1N86 - chains B and C of the 10 polymer chains in the assembly; structure by X-ray diffraction, 3.20 A resolution.

# Chain B
Name: Fibrin beta chain
Organism: Homo sapiens
Notes: fragment: double-d beta chain
UniProt: P02675 (FIBB_HUMAN); residues 134-461 here correspond to UniProt positions 164-491 (UniProt number = residue number + 30)
Sequence (328 residues; row label = number of the first residue in the row):
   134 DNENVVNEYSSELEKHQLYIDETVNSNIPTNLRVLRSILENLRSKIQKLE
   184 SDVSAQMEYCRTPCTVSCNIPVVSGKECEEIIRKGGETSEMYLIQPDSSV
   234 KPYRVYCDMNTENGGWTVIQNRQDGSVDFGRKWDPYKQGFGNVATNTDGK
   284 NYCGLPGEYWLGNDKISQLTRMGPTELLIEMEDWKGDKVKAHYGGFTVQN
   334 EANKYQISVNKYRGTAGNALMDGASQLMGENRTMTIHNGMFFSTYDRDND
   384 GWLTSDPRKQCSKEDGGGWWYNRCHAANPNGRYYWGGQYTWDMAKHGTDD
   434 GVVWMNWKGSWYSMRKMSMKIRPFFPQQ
Disordered / not traced: 134-150, 458-461
Disulfide bonds: Cys-201/Cys-286, Cys-211/Cys-240, Cys-394/Cys-407
Bound ions: Ca2+: Asp-381, Asp-383, Trp-385
Small-molecule neighbours: 2-acetamido-2-deoxy-alpha-D-glucopyranose (NDG): Gln-359, Leu-360, Met-361, Asn-364
Swiss-Prot annotation at these positions:
  - glycosylation: Asn-364 (N-linked (GlcNAc...) asparagine)

# Chain C
Name: Fibrin gamma chain
Organism: Homo sapiens
Notes: fragment: double-d gamma chain
Sequence (324 residues; row label = number of the first residue in the row):
    88 KMLEEIMKYEASILTHDSSIRYLQEIYNSNNQKIVNLKEKVAQLEAQCQE
   138 PCKDTVQIHDITGKDCQDIANKGAKQSGLYFIKPLKANQQFLVYCEIDGS
   188 GNGWTVFQKRLDGSVDFKKNWIQYKEGFGHLSPTGTTEFWLGNEKIHLIS
   238 TQSAIPYALRVELEDWNGRTSTADYAMFKVGPEADKYRLTYAYFAGGDAG
   288 DAFDGFDFGDDPSDKFFTSHNGMQFSTWDNDNDKFEGNCAEQDGSGWWMN
   338 KCHAGHLNGVYYQGGTYSKASTPNGYDNGIIWATWKTRWYSMKKTTMKII
   388 PFNRLTIGEGQQHHLGGAKQAGDV
Disordered / not traced: 88-96, 392-411
Disulfide bonds: Cys-153/Cys-182, Cys-326/Cys-339
Bound ions: Ca2+: Asp-318, Asp-320, Phe-322, Gly-324

# Chain B / chain C interface
Disulfides between the chains: Cys-197(B)/Cys-139(C)
Residue-residue contacts - 75 pairs, chain B then chain C:
  Asp-154(B) with Glu-97(C)
  Val-157(B) with Ile-100(C); His-103(C)
  Asn-158(B) with Glu-97(C); Ile-100(C)
  Ile-161(B) with His-103(C)
  Pro-162(B) with His-103(C)
  Leu-165(B) with Ile-107(C), hydrophobic; Leu-110(C)
  Leu-168(B) with Leu-110(C), hydrophobic
  Arg-169(B) with Tyr-109(C); Leu-110(C)
  Leu-172(B) with Leu-110(C); Asn-117(C)
  Arg-176(B) with Asn-117(C); Lys-120(C)
  Ile-179(B) with Lys-120(C); Ile-121(C), hydrophobic
  Leu-182(B) with Leu-124(C), hydrophobic
  Glu-183(B) with Leu-124(C); Lys-127(C)
  Val-186(B) with Lys-127(C); Val-128(C), hydrophobic
  Ser-187(B) with Lys-127(C)
  Gln-189(B) with Leu-131(C)
  Met-190(B) with Lys-127(C); Gln-130(C); Leu-131(C), hydrophobic; Gln-134(C)
  Cys-193(B) with Cys-135(C), hydrophobic
  Cys-197(B) with Cys-139(C), disulfide; Lys-140(C), hydrogen bond (backbone-backbone)
  Thr-198(B) with Lys-140(C)
  Val-199(B) with Lys-140(C); Asp-141(C); Thr-142(C), hydrogen bond (backbone-backbone)
  Ser-200(B) with Asp-141(C); Thr-142(C), hydrogen bond
  Cys-201(B) with Asp-141(C); Val-143(C)
  Asn-202(B) with Val-143(C); His-217(C); Leu-218(C); Ser-219(C)
  Ile-203(B) with Leu-179(C), hydrophobic; His-217(C); Leu-218(C), hydrogen bond (backbone-backbone)
  Pro-204(B) with Gly-216(C); His-217(C)
  Val-205(B) with Glu-213(C); Gly-214(C); Phe-215(C); Gly-216(C), hydrogen bond (backbone-backbone); Phe-226(C), hydrophobic; Trp-227(C); Leu-228(C); Lys-232(C), hydrogen bond (backbone-side chain)
  Val-206(B) with Gly-214(C)
  Ser-207(B) with Gln-176(C)
  Gly-208(B) with Gln-176(C)
  Lys-217(B) with Glu-213(C), salt bridge
  Gly-218(B) with Gln-210(C), hydrogen bond (backbone-side chain)
  Glu-220(B) with Gln-210(C)
  Glu-223(B) with His-217(C), salt bridge
  Gln-228(B) with Gln-176(C); Gln-177(C)
  Pro-235(B) with Phe-168(C), hydrophobic
  Arg-237(B) with Val-143(C)
  Asp-261(B) with Glu-132(C); Gln-136(C)
  Arg-264(B) with Gln-136(C), hydrogen bond (side chain-backbone)
  Gly-274(B) with Pro-138(C)
  Asn-275(B) with Pro-138(C); Cys-139(C), hydrogen bond (side chain-backbone)
  Tyr-285(B) with His-217(C)
Other interface residues (no listed pair), chain B (48 interface residues in all): Glu-173, Lys-209, Arg-216, Leu-226, Gly-263, Asn-284
Other interface residues (no listed pair), chain C (49 interface residues in all): Ile-113, Tyr-114, Asn-123, Glu-137, Gln-144, Ile-145, Ile-209, Pro-220, Thr-224

# In short
Chain B and chain C form an interface of 48 and 49 residues respectively; the contacts include 1 disulfide
bond, 9 hydrogen bonds and 2 salt bridges. Polar contacts include Lys-217(B)/Glu-213(C), Glu-223(B)/His-217(C)
and Ser-200(B)/Thr-142(C). Ligands of chain B: 2-acetamido-2-deoxy-alpha-D-glucopyranose.
Here chain B is Fibrin beta chain and chain C is Fibrin gamma chain, both from Homo sapiens. Entry 1N86
(Crystal structure of human D-dimer from cross-linked fibrin complexed with GPR and GHRPLDK peptide ligands)
was determined by X-ray diffraction, deposited together with 1N73 and 1N8E.
